2NQT - chains A and B; structure by X-ray diffraction, 1.58 A resolution.

Chain A (and B):
Protein: N-acetyl-gamma-glutamyl-phosphate reductase
Organism: Mycobacterium tuberculosis
Notes: EC 1.2.1.38; chain B of this document is another copy of the same molecule, construct and numbering; everything in this record applies to it too
Reference sequence: P63562 (ARGC_MYCTU); numbering as in UniProt (aligned over 1-352)
Amino-acid sequence (352 residues; numbered 1 to 352; the number before each row is that of its first residue):
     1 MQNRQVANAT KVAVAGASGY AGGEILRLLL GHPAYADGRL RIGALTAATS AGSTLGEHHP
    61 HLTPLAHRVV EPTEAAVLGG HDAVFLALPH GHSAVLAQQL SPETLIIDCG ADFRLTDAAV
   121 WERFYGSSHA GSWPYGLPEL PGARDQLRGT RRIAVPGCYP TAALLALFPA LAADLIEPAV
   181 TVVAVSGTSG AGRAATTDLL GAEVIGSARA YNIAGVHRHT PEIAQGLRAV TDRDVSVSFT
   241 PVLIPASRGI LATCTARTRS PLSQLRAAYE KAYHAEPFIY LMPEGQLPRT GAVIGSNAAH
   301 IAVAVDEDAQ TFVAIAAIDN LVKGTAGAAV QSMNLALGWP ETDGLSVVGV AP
Unresolved in the structure: 1-5 (chain B: 1-7)
Modified / non-standard residues: Cys158 (3-sulfinoalanine; CSD)
Differences from the reference sequence: modified residue (158)

Chain A / chain B interface:
Pairs across the interface (66):
  Arg123(A) - Asp308(B)  salt bridge
  Val183(A) - Val183(B)  hydrophobic
  Val183(A) - Thr253(B)
  Val185(A) - Val185(B)  hydrophobic
  Val185(A) - Ala208(B)  hydrophobic
  Asp198(A) - Arg289(B)  salt bridge
  Ala202(A) - Pro352(B)
  Glu203(A) - Arg289(B)  salt bridge
  Ser207(A) - Arg289(B)
  Ser207(A) - Thr290(B)
  Ser207(A) - Gly291(B)  hydrogen bond (side chain-backbone)
  Ala208(A) - Val185(B)  hydrophobic
  Ala208(A) - Ile244(B)  hydrophobic
  Ala208(A) - Leu251(B)
  Ala208(A) - Arg289(B)
  Ala208(A) - Thr290(B)  hydrogen bond (backbone-side chain)
  Arg209(A) - Leu251(B)
  Arg209(A) - Pro288(B)
  Arg209(A) - Arg289(B)
  Ala210(A) - Leu251(B)
  Ala210(A) - Leu287(B)
  Ala210(A) - Ile315(B)  hydrophobic
  Tyr211(A) - Leu287(B)  hydrophobic
  Ile213(A) - Leu287(B)  hydrophobic
  Ile213(A) - Ala304(B)  hydrophobic
  Ala214(A) - Ala304(B)  hydrophobic
  Ala214(A) - Val305(B)
  Ala214(A) - Asp306(B)
  Gly215(A) - Asp306(B)  hydrogen bond (backbone-side chain)
  Val237(A) - Asp306(B)
  Val237(A) - Ala309(B)
  Ser238(A) - Asp306(B)
  Ser238(A) - Thr311(B)
  Thr240(A) - Thr253(B)
  Val242(A) - Leu251(B)  hydrophobic
  Ile244(A) - Ala208(B)  hydrophobic
  Ile244(A) - Ile244(B)  hydrophobic
  Pro245(A) - Pro245(B)
  Leu251(A) - Ala208(B)
  Leu251(A) - Arg209(B)
  Leu251(A) - Ala210(B)
  Leu251(A) - Val242(B)  hydrophobic
  Thr253(A) - Val183(B)
  Thr253(A) - Thr240(B)
  Leu287(A) - Ala210(B)
  Leu287(A) - Tyr211(B)  hydrophobic
  Leu287(A) - Ile213(B)  hydrophobic
  Pro288(A) - Arg209(B)
  Arg289(A) - Glu203(B)  salt bridge
  Arg289(A) - Ser207(B)
  Arg289(A) - Ala208(B)
  Arg289(A) - Arg209(B)
  Thr290(A) - Ser207(B)
  Thr290(A) - Ala208(B)  hydrogen bond (side chain-backbone)
  Gly291(A) - Ser207(B)  hydrogen bond (backbone-side chain)
  Ala304(A) - Ile213(B)  hydrophobic
  Ala304(A) - Ala214(B)  hydrophobic
  Val305(A) - Ala214(B)
  Asp306(A) - Ala214(B)
  Asp306(A) - Gly215(B)  hydrogen bond (side chain-backbone)
  Asp306(A) - Val237(B)
  Asp306(A) - Ser238(B)
  Asp308(A) - Arg123(B)  salt bridge
  Ala309(A) - Val237(B)
  Thr311(A) - Ser238(B)
  Pro352(A) - Ala202(B)
Also at the interface, not in a pair above, chain A (46 interface residues in all): Thr181, Ile205, Gly206, Asn212, Ser236, Phe239, Ala246, Thr255, Arg257, Ile294, Val313, Ile315
Also at the interface, not in a pair above, chain B (45 interface residues in all): Ala179, Thr181, Asp198, Ile205, Gly206, Asn212, Ser236, Ala246, Thr255, Ile294, Val313

In short:
46 residues of chain A and 45 residues of chain B are in contact; the contacts include 6 hydrogen bonds and 5
salt bridges. Polar contacts include Arg123(A)-Asp308(B), Asp198(A)-Arg289(B) and Glu203(A)-Arg289(B).
Chain A and chain B are both N-acetyl-gamma-glutamyl-phosphate reductase (Mycobacterium tuberculosis); the
structure, Crystal structure of N-Acetyl-gamma-Glutamyl-Phosphate Reductase (Rv1652) from Mycobacterium
tuberculosis at 1.58 A resolution, was determined by X-ray diffraction, deposited together with 2I3G.
